2BTQ - chains A and B; structure by X-ray diffraction, 3.20 A resolution.

[Chain A]
Name: Tubulin btuba
Organism: Prosthecobacter dejongeii
UniProt: Q8GCC5 (Q8GCC5_9BACT); residue numbers follow UniProt; this construct covers 1-473
Chain sequence (473 residues; row label = number of the first residue in the row):
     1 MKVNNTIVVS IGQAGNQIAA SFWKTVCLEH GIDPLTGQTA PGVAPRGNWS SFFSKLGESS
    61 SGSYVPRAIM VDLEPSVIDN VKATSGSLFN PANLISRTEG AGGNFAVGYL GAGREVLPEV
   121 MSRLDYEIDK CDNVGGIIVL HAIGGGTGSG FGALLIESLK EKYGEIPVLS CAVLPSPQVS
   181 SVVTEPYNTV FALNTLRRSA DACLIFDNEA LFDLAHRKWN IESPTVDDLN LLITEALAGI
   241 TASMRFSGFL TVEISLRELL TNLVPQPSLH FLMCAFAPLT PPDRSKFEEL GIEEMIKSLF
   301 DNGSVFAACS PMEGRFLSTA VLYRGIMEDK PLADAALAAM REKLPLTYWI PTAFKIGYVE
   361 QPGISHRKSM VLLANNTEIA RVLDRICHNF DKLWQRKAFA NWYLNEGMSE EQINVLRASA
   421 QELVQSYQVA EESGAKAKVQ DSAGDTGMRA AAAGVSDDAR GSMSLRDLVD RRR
Unresolved in the structure: 1, 284-288, 444-473
Differences from the reference sequence: conflict Ser255 (Thr in Q8GCC5)
Ligand contacts: GDP (guanosine-5'-diphosphate): Gly12, Gln13, Ala14, Gly15, Gln17, Ala142, Gly144, Gly145, Gly146, Thr147, Gly148, Ser149, Val173, Pro175, Ser176, Val179, Ser180, Ser181, Asn208, Val226, Leu229, Asn230, Ile233

[Chain B]
Name: Tubulin btubb
Organism: Prosthecobacter dejongeii
UniProt: Q8GCC1 (Q8GCC1_9BACT); residue numbers follow UniProt; this construct covers 1-426
Chain sequence (426 residues; row label = number of the first residue in the row):
     1 VREILSIHVG QCGNQIADSF WRLALREHGL TEAGTLKEGS NAAANSNMEV FFHKVRDGKY
    61 VPRAVLVDLE PGVIARIEGG DMSQLFDESS IVRKIPGAAN NWARGYNVEG EKVIDQIMNV
   121 IDSAVEKTKG LQGFLMTHSI GGGSGSGLGS LILERLRQAY PKKRIFTFSV VPSPLISDSA
   181 VEPYNAILTL QRILDNADGA VLLDNEALFR IAKAKLNRSP NYMDLNNIIA LIVSSVTASL
   241 RFPGKLNTDL SEFVTNLVPF PGNHFLTASF APMRGAGQEG QVRTNFPDLA RETFAQDNFT
   301 AAIDWQQGVY LAASALFRGD VKAKDVDENM ATIRKSLNYA SYMPASGGLK LGYAETAPEG
   361 FASSGLALVN HTGIAAVFER LIAQFDIMFD NHAYTHWYEN AGVSRDMMAK ARNQIATLAQ
   421 SYRDAS
Unresolved in the structure: 1, 39-45, 72-83, 274-284, 321-324

[Chain A / chain B interface]
Residue-residue contacts (44):
  Lys2(A) with Glu70(B)
  Asn4(A) with Pro96(B)
  Asn133(A) with Ile95(B); Pro96(B), hydrogen bond (side chain-backbone)
  Leu250(A) with Gln11(B); Met223(B), hydrophobic
  Arg257(A) with Arg104(B)
  Glu258(A) with Asn100(B)
  Leu260(A) with Trp397(B)
  Thr261(A) with Tyr394(B); Trp397(B), hydrogen bond (backbone-side chain)
  Asn262(A) with Asn100(B); Asp178(B); Ser179(B), hydrogen bond; Ala180(B); Tyr394(B), hydrogen bond (backbone-side chain)
  Val264(A) with Tyr394(B); His396(B); Trp397(B), hydrogen bond (backbone-side chain)
  Pro265(A) with His392(B); Ala393(B); Tyr394(B), hydrophobic; His396(B), hydrogen bond (backbone-side chain)
  Gln266(A) with Asn391(B); His392(B); His396(B)
  Pro267(A) with His396(B)
  Ser318(A) with Tyr394(B)
  Tyr348(A) with Ile387(B); Asn391(B)
  Trp349(A) with Ile387(B), hydrophobic; Met388(B); Asn391(B)
  Ile350(A) with Tyr394(B)
  Thr352(A) with Ala180(B)
  Ala353(A) with Ala180(B), hydrophobic; Tyr394(B)
  Lys355(A) with Asp178(B), salt bridge
  Ile356(A) with Asp178(B)
  Ser433(A) with Asn391(B)
  Gly434(A) with Asn391(B)
  Ala435(A) with Asp390(B); Asn391(B)
  Lys438(A) with His392(B)
Also at the interface, not in a pair above, chain A (33 interface residues in all): Val3, Glu165, Thr251, Val252, Leu263, Leu317, Pro351, Phe354
Also at the interface, not in a pair above, chain B (22 interface residues in all): Pro71, Gly97, Ala99

[Overview]
The interface between chain A and chain B involves 33 residues on one side and 22 on the other, with 6
hydrogen bonds and 1 salt bridge. Among the polar pairs are Lys355(A)-Asp178(B), Asn133(A)-Pro96(B) and
Thr261(A)-Trp397(B). Chain A binds GDP.
Here chain A is Tubulin btuba and chain B is Tubulin btubb, both from Prosthecobacter dejongeii. Entry 2BTQ
(Structure of BtubAB heterodimer from Prosthecobacter dejongeii) was determined by X-ray diffraction (same
publication as 2BTO).
